PDB entry 6K3Q | X-ray diffraction, 2.06 A resolution | chain A

[Chain A]
Protein: Bifunctional cytochrome P450/NADPH--P450 reductase
Source organism: Bacillus megaterium
Notes: EC 1.14.14.1, 1.6.2.4
Reference sequence: P14779 (CPXB_BACMB); residues 0-455 here correspond to UniProt positions 1-456 (UniProt number = residue number + 1)
Chain sequence (456 residues; each row starts with the number of its first residue; numbering starts at 0):
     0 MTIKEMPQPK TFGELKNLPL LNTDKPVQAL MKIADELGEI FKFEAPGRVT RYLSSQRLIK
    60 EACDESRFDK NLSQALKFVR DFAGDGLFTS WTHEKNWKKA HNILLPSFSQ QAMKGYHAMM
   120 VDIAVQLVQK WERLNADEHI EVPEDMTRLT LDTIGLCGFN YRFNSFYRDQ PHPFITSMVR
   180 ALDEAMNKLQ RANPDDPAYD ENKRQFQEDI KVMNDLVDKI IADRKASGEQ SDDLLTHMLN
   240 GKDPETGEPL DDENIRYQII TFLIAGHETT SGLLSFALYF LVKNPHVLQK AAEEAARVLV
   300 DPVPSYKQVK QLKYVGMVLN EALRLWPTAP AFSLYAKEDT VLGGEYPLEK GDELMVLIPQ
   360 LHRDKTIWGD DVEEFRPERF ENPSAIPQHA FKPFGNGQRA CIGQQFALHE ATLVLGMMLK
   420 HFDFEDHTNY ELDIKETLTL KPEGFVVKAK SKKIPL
Disordered / not traced: 0-2
Ion coordination: heme Fe: Cys400 (together with dimethyl sulfoxide)
Small-molecule neighbours:
  - D0F ((2S)-2-[[(2S)-1-(3-cyclohexylpropanoyl)pyrrolidin-2-yl]carbonylamino]-3-phenyl-propanoic acid): Leu17, Leu20, Pro25, Val26, Leu29, Phe42, Ala44, Arg47, Thr49, Tyr51, Ser72, Gln73, Ala74, Leu75, Phe87, Met185, Leu188, Ala328, Pro329, Ala330, Met354, Leu437
  - heme (HEM): Lys69, Leu75, Leu86, Phe87, Trp96, Phe107, Ile153, Thr260, Phe261, Ala264, Thr268, Thr269, Leu272, Leu322, Thr327, Ala328, Phe331, Pro392, Phe393, Gly394, Gln397, Arg398, Ala399, Cys400, Ile401, Gly402, Phe405, Ala406
Curated features (UniProtKB/Swiss-Prot):
  - binding site ((9Z)-hexadecenoate): Tyr51
  - binding site (heme): Cys400
  - site: Thr268 (Important for catalytic activity)

[Summary]
Bound to chain A: heme and compound D0F. UniProt lists (9Z)-hexadecenoate-binding residue Tyr51 and
heme-binding residue Cys400.
Chain A is Bifunctional cytochrome P450/NADPH--P450 reductase (Bacillus megaterium); the structure, Crystal
Structure of P450BM3 with N-(3-cyclohexylpropanoyl)-L-prolyl-L-phenylalanine, was determined by X-ray
diffraction, deposited together with 6L1A and 6L1B.
